7LLJ - chains K and C of the 4 polymer chains in the assembly; structure by X-ray diffraction, 3.15 A resolution.

== Chain K ==
Protein: T cell receptor gamma variable 8
Source organism: Homo sapiens
Amino-acid sequence (245 residues; each row starts with the number of its first residue):
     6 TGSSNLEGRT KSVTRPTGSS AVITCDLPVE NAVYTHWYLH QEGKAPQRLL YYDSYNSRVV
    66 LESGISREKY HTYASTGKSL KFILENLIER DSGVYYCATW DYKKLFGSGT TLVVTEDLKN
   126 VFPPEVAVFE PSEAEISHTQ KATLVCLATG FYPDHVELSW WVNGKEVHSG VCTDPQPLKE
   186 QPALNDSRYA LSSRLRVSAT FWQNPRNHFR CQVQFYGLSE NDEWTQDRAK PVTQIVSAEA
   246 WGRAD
Disordered / not traced: 6-13, 250
Disulfides: Cys30-Cys102, Cys151-Cys216

== Chain C ==
Protein: Major histocompatibility complex class I-related gene protein
Source organism: Homo sapiens
UniProt: Q95460 (HMR1_HUMAN); residues 1-270 here correspond to UniProt positions 23-292 (UniProt number = residue number + 22)
Amino-acid sequence (271 residues; each row starts with the number of its first residue; numbering starts at 0):
     0 MRTHSLRYFR LGVSDPIHGV PEFISVGYVD SHPITTYDSV TRQKEPRAPW MAENLAPDHW
    60 ERYTQLLRGW QQMFKVELKR LQRHYNHSGS HTYQRMIGCE LLEDGSTTGF LQYAYDGQDF
   120 LIFNKDTLSW LAVDNVAHTI KQAWEANQHE LLYQKNWLEE ECIAWLKRFL EYGKDTLQRT
   180 EPPLVRVNRK ETFPGVTALF CKAHGFYPPE IYMTWMKNGE EIVQEIDYGD ILPSGDGTYQ
   240 AWASIELDPQ SSNLYSCHVE HSGVHMVLQV P
Disordered / not traced: 190-192, 245-248, 270
Sequence notes: initiating methionine (0); conflict Ser261 (Cys283 in Q95460)
UniProt features mapped onto this chain:
  - binding site (5-(2-oxoethylideneamino)-6-(D-ribitylamino)uracil): Arg9, Ser24, Lys43, Arg94, Tyr152, Gln153
  - binding site (5-(2-oxopropylideneamino)-6-(D-ribitylamino)uracil): Arg9, Ser24, Lys43, Arg94, Tyr152, Gln153
  - binding site (7-hydroxy-6-methyl-8-(1-D-ribityl)lumazine): Arg9, Ser24, Lys43, Arg94, Tyr152, Gln153
  - binding site (8-(9H-purin-6-yl)-2-oxa-8-azabicyclo[3.3.1]nona-3,6-diene-4,6-dicarbaldehyde): Arg9, Lys43, His58, Arg94
  - binding site (2-amino-4-oxopteridine-6-carbaldehyde): Lys43
  - binding site (pyridoxal): Lys43
  - glycosylation: Asn85 (N-linked (GlcNAc...) asparagine)
Disulfides: Cys98-Cys161, Cys200-Cys256
Covalent attachments: Acetyl 6-formylpterin (30W) linked to Lys43
Small-molecule neighbours: Acetyl 6-formylpterin (30W; N-(6-formyl-4-oxo-3,4-dihydropteridin-2-yl)acetamide): Tyr7, Arg9, Tyr62, Leu66, Trp69, Arg94, Ile96, Tyr152, Trp156

== How chain K and chain C interact ==
Contacting residue pairs (7; chain K residue first):
  Tyr39(K) - Arg61(C)  hydrogen bond
  Tyr60(K) - Glu60(C)
  Tyr60(K) - Arg61(C)
  Asn61(K) - Asp57(C)
  Asp106(K) - Asn155(C)  hydrogen bond (backbone-side chain)
  Tyr107(K) - Glu159(C)
  Lys108(K) - Glu159(C)  salt bridge
Other interface residues (no listed pair), chain K (7 interface residues in all): Val38

== Overview ==
The interface between chain K and chain C involves 7 residues on one side and 5 on the other; the contacts
include 2 hydrogen bonds and 1 salt bridge. Polar pairs include Lys108(K)-Glu159(C), Tyr39(K)-Arg61(C) and
Asp106(K)-Asn155(C). Covalently linked Acetyl 6-formylpterin: at Lys43(C).
Here chain K is T cell receptor gamma variable 8 and chain C is Major histocompatibility complex class
I-related gene protein, both from Homo sapiens. Entry 7LLJ (Inhibitory immune receptor protein complex) was
determined by X-ray diffraction (same publication as 7LLI).
